PDB entry 8XIA | X-ray diffraction, 1.90 A resolution | chain A

[Chain A]
Protein: Xylose isomerase
Source organism: Streptomyces rubiginosus
Notes: EC 5.3.1.5
UniProtKB: P24300 (XYLA_STRRU); residues 2-388 here correspond to UniProt positions 1-387 (UniProt number = residue number - 1)
Sequence (388 residues; each row starts with the number of its first residue):
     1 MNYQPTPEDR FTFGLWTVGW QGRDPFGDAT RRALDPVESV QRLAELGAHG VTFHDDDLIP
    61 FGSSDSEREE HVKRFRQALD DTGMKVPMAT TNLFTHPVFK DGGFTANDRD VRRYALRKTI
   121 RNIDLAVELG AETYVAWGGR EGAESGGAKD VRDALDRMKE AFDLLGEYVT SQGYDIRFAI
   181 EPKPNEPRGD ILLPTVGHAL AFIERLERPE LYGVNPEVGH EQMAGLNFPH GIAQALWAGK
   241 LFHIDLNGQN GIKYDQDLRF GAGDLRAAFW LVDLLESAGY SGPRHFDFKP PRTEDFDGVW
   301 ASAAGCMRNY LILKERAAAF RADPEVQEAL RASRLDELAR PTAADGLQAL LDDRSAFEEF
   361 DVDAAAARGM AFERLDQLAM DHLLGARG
Unresolved in the structure: 388
Construct notes: conflict Gln41 (Arg40 in P24300)
Bound ions: Mn2+ site 1: Glu181, Glu217, Asp245, Asp287 (together with D-xylose); Mn2+ site 2: Glu217, His220, Asp255, Asp257
Small-molecule neighbours: D-xylose (XLS): Trp16, His54, Thr90, Phe94, Val135, Trp137, Glu181, Asn215, Glu217, His220, Asp245, Asp287

[In short]
Ligands of chain A: D-xylose. Glu181, Glu217, Asp245 and Asp287 form the Mn2+ site 1. Glu217, His220, Asp255
and Asp257 coordinate Mn2+ site 2.
Chain A is Xylose isomerase (Streptomyces rubiginosus); the structure, X-ray analysis of D-xylose isomerase at
1.9 angstroms: native enzyme in complex with substrate and with ..., was determined by X-ray diffraction (same
publication as 9XIA).
